PDB entry 1D2P | X-ray diffraction, 2.50 A resolution | chain A

Chain A:
Protein: Collagen adhesin
Organism: Staphylococcus aureus
Notes: fragment: b repeat regions
Reference sequence: Q53654 (CNA_STAAU); residues 535-907 here correspond to UniProt positions 533-905 (UniProt number = residue number - 2)
Sequence (373 residues; each row starts with the number of its first residue):
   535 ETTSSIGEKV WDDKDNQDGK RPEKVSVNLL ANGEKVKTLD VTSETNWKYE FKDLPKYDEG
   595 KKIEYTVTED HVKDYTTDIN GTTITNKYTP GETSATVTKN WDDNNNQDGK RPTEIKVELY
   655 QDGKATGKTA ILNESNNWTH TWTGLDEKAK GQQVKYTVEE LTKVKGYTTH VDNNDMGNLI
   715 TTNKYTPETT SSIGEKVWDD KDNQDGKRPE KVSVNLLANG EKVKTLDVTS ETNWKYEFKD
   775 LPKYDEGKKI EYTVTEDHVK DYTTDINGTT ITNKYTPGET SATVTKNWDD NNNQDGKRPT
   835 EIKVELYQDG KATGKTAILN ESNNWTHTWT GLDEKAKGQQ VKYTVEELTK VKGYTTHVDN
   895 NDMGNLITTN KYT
Differences from the reference sequence: conflict S539 (Ile537 in Q53654), I540 (Ser538 in Q53654), T715 (Val713 in Q53654), S726 (Ile724 in Q53654), I727 (Ser725 in Q53654), N753 (Asp751 in Q53654), T902 (Val900 in Q53654)
Curated features (UniProtKB/Swiss-Prot):
  - site: E603 (Autocatalyzes isopeptide 541-618 formation), E694 (Autocatalyzes isopeptide 631-715 formation), E790 (Autocatalyzes isopeptide 728-805 formation), E881 (Autocatalyzes isopeptide 818-902 formation)
  - cross-link (Isoaspartyl lysine isopeptide (Lys-Asn)): K543 to N620, K633 to N717, K730 to N807, K820 to N904

Overview:
Chain A is Collagen adhesin (Staphylococcus aureus); the structure, Crystal structure of two B repeat units
(B1B2) of the collagen binding protein (cna) of staphylococcus ..., was determined by X-ray diffraction (same
publication as 1D2O).
